Entry 6N30 (electron microscopy, 3.20 A resolution); this record covers chains A and E of the 22 polymer chains in the assembly.

# Chain A
Molecule: ATP synthase subunit alpha
From: Bacillus sp. (strain PS3)
Notes: EC 3.6.3.14
UniProtKB: A0A0M3VGF9 (A0A0M3VGF9_BACP3); residues 1-502 here = UniProt positions 1-502
Sequence (502 residues; row label = number of the first residue in the row):
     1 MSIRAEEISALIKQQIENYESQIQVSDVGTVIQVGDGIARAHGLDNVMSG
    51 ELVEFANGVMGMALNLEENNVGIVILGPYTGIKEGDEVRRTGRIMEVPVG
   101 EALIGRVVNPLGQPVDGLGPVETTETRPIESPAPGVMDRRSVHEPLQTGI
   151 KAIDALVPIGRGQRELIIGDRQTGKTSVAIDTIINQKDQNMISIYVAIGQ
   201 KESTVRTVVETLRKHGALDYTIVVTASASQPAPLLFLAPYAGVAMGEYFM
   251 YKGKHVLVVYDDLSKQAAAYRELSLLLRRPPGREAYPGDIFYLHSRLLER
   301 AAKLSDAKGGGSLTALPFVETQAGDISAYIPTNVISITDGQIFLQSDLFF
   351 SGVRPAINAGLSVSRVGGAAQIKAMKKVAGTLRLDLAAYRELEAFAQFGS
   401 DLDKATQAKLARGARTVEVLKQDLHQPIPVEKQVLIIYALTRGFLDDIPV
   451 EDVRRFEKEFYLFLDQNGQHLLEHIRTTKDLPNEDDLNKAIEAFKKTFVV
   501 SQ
Disordered / not traced: 1, 502
Construct notes: conflict Pro-132 (Arg in A0A0M3VGF9), Ser-193 (Cys in A0A0M3VGF9), Phe-463 (Trp in A0A0M3VGF9)
Metal / ion sites: Mg2+: Thr-176 (together with ATP)
Ligand contacts:
  - ADP (adenosine-5'-diphosphate): Ser-336, Val-363, Arg-365
  - ATP (adenosine-5'-triphosphate): Asp-170, Arg-171, Gln-172, Thr-173, Gly-174, Lys-175, Thr-176, Ser-177, Gln-200, Asp-262, Phe-349, Arg-354, Pro-355, Gln-422, Asp-423, Leu-424

# Chain E
Molecule: ATP synthase subunit beta
From: Bacillus sp. (strain PS3)
Notes: EC 3.6.3.14
UniProtKB: A0A0M4U1P9 (A0A0M4U1P9_BACP3); residues 1-473 here = UniProt positions 1-473
Sequence (473 residues; each row starts with the number of its first residue):
     1 MTRGRVIQVMGPVVDVKFENGHLPAIYNALKIQHKARNENEVDIDLTLEV
    51 ALHLGDDTVRTIAMASTDGLIRGMEVIDTGAPISVPVGEVTLGRVFNVLG
   101 EPIDLEGDIPADARRDPIHRPAPKFEELATEVEILETGIKVVDLLAPYIK
   151 GGKIGLFGGAGVGKTVLIQELIHNIAQEHGGISVFAGVGERTREGNDLYH
   201 EMKDSGVISKTAMVFGQMNEPPGARMRVALTGLTMAEYFRDEQGQDVLLF
   251 IDNIFRFTQAGSEVSALLGRMPSAVGYQPTLATEMGQLQERITSTAKGSI
   301 TSIQAIYVPADDYTDPAPATTFSHLDATTNLERKLAEMGIYPAVDPLAST
   351 SRALAPEIVGEEHYQVARKVQQTLQRYKELQDIIAILGMDELSDEDKLVV
   401 HRARRIQFFLSQNFHVAEQFTGQPGSYVPVKETVRGFKEILEGKYDHLPE
   451 DAFRLVGRIEEVVEKAKAMGVEV
Disordered / not traced: 472-473
Metal / ion sites: Mg2+: Thr-165 (together with ADP)
Ligand contacts:
  - ADP (adenosine-5'-diphosphate): Gly-159, Ala-160, Gly-161, Val-162, Gly-163, Lys-164, Thr-165, Val-166, Arg-191, Glu-194, Tyr-341, Gln-412, Phe-414, Ala-417, Phe-420
  - ATP (adenosine-5'-triphosphate): Ser-351, Arg-352, Tyr-364, Arg-368

# How chain A and chain E interact
Pairs across the interface (93):
  Gly-43(A) / Arg-72(E)
  Leu-44(A) / Arg-72(E)  hydrogen bond (backbone-side chain)
  Asp-45(A) / Ile-71(E)
  Asp-45(A) / Arg-72(E)
  Asn-46(A) / Ile-71(E)
  Val-47(A) / Ile-71(E)
  Val-47(A) / Arg-72(E)
  Met-48(A) / Asn-40(E)
  Met-48(A) / Val-42(E)  hydrophobic
  Met-48(A) / Gly-69(E)
  Met-48(A) / Leu-70(E)
  Met-48(A) / Ile-71(E)  hydrophobic
  Ser-49(A) / Val-9(E)
  Ser-49(A) / Thr-67(E)
  Ser-49(A) / Asp-68(E)
  Ser-49(A) / Gly-69(E)  hydrogen bond (backbone-backbone)
  Ser-49(A) / Leu-70(E)  hydrogen bond (backbone-backbone)
  Leu-64(A) / Val-9(E)
  Asn-65(A) / Val-9(E)
  Asn-65(A) / Met-10(E)
  Leu-66(A) / Ile-7(E)
  Leu-66(A) / Gln-8(E)
  Leu-66(A) / Val-9(E)  hydrogen bond (backbone-backbone)
  Leu-66(A) / Leu-70(E)
  Leu-66(A) / Arg-72(E)
  Glu-67(A) / Gln-8(E)
  Glu-67(A) / Arg-72(E)  hydrogen bond (backbone-side chain)
  Glu-68(A) / Ile-7(E)
  Glu-68(A) / Gln-8(E)
  Val-71(A) / Arg-72(E)
  Arg-90(A) / Asn-40(E)  hydrogen bond (side chain-backbone)
  Thr-91(A) / Asn-40(E)
  Gly-92(A) / Asn-40(E)
  Ile-94(A) / Val-42(E)  hydrophobic
  Ile-94(A) / Asp-68(E)
  Ile-94(A) / Gly-69(E)
  Glu-130(A) / Asp-68(E)
  Ala-133(A) / Asn-219(E)
  Pro-134(A) / Thr-192(E)
  Val-136(A) / Thr-192(E)
  Val-136(A) / Gly-195(E)
  Val-136(A) / Asn-196(E)
  Met-137(A) / Ile-103(E)
  Met-137(A) / Asp-104(E)
  Met-137(A) / Leu-105(E)  hydrophobic
  Met-137(A) / Tyr-199(E)  hydrophobic
  Arg-139(A) / Thr-192(E)
  Arg-139(A) / Arg-193(E)
  Pro-280(A) / Ala-266(E)
  Pro-280(A) / Pro-272(E)  hydrophobic
  Pro-281(A) / Gly-276(E)
  Gly-282(A) / Val-275(E)
  Gly-282(A) / Gly-276(E)
  Arg-283(A) / Val-275(E)
  Arg-283(A) / Ala-310(E)
  Arg-283(A) / Asp-312(E)  salt bridge
  Arg-283(A) / Asp-315(E)  salt bridge
  Gly-288(A) / Glu-263(E)
  Asp-289(A) / Glu-263(E)
  Phe-291(A) / Met-218(E)  hydrophobic
  Phe-291(A) / Arg-256(E)
  Phe-291(A) / Gln-259(E)
  Tyr-292(A) / Asn-219(E)
  Tyr-292(A) / Glu-220(E)
  Tyr-292(A) / Pro-221(E)
  Tyr-292(A) / Arg-225(E)
  Tyr-292(A) / Glu-263(E)
  Ser-295(A) / Met-218(E)  hydrogen bond (side chain-backbone)
  Glu-299(A) / Arg-191(E)
  Glu-299(A) / Thr-192(E)  hydrogen bond (side chain-backbone)
  Glu-299(A) / Arg-193(E)
  Glu-299(A) / Met-218(E)
  Ile-326(A) / Arg-333(E)
  Ser-327(A) / Ala-310(E)
  Ser-327(A) / Asp-311(E)
  Ala-328(A) / Ala-310(E)
  Thr-332(A) / Ala-160(E)
  Thr-332(A) / Tyr-307(E)  hydrogen bond (backbone-side chain)
  Thr-332(A) / Ala-310(E)
  Ile-335(A) / Ala-160(E)  hydrophobic
  Ile-335(A) / Arg-191(E)  hydrogen bond (backbone-side chain)
  Ser-336(A) / Arg-191(E)
  Ser-336(A) / Met-218(E)
  Ser-336(A) / Arg-256(E)
  Ile-337(A) / Arg-191(E)
  Ile-337(A) / Met-218(E)  hydrophobic
  Thr-338(A) / Arg-191(E)  hydrogen bond (backbone-side chain)
  Asp-339(A) / Arg-191(E)
  Asp-339(A) / Arg-193(E)  salt bridge
  Leu-361(A) / Glu-337(E)
  Arg-365(A) / Gly-161(E)
  Arg-365(A) / Arg-191(E)
  Val-366(A) / Arg-193(E)
Also at the interface, not in a pair above, chain A (52 interface residues in all): Arg-93, Gly-135, Arg-140, Ser-141, Arg-164, Arg-296, Asn-333
Also at the interface, not in a pair above, chain E (49 interface residues in all): Gly-11, Glu-39, Glu-41, Ser-66, Phe-215, Pro-309, Phe-420

# Summary
52 residues of chain A face 49 of chain E across their interface, with 11 hydrogen bonds and 3 salt bridges.
Polar pairs include Arg-283(A)/Asp-312(E), Arg-283(A)/Asp-315(E) and Asp-339(A)/Arg-193(E). ADP is bound
between chain A and chain E. Chain A binds ATP.
Here chain A is ATP synthase subunit alpha and chain E is ATP synthase subunit beta, both from Bacillus sp.
(strain PS3). Entry 6N30 (Bacillus PS3 ATP synthase class 3) was determined by electron microscopy together
with 6N2D, 6N2Y and 6N2Z from the same study.
